Entry 5G32 (X-ray diffraction, 2.20 A resolution); this record covers chains B and C of the 6 polymer chains in the assembly.

Chain B:
Name: RAD14
From: Saccharomyces cerevisiae
UniProt: P28519 (RAD14_YEAST); residue numbers follow UniProt; this construct covers 188-306
Chain sequence (131 residues; numbered 187 to 317; the number before each row is that of its first residue):
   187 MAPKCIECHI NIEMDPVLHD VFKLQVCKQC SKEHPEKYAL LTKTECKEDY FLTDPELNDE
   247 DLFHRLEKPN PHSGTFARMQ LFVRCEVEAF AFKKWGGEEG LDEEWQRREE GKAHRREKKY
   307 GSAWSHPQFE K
Not modelled in the structure: 187, 303-317
Sequence notes: initiating methionine (187); expression tag (307-317)
Metal / ion sites: Zn2+: Cys191, Cys194, Cys213, Cys216
Curated features (UniProtKB/Swiss-Prot):
  - zinc finger: Cys191 to Cys216
  - binding site (Zn(2+)): Cys191, Cys194, Cys213, Cys216
  - mutagenesis: Val207 (V207M: In RAD14-2; loss of recognition of cyclobutane pyrimidine dimers), Cys216 (C216Y: In RAD14-2; loss of recognition of cyclobutane pyrimidine dimers)

Chain C:
Molecule: 15-nt DNA strand
From: Synthetic construct
Sequence (15 nucleotides; row label = number of the first residue in the row):
     1 GCTCTACXTC ATCAC
Not modelled in the structure: 15
Modified positions: 6FK ([(2R,3S,5R)-5-[2-azanyl-8-[ethanoyl(phenyl)amino]-6-oxidanylidene-3H-purin-9-yl]-3-oxidanyl-oxolan-2-yl]methyl dihydrogen phosphate) at position 8

Interface between chain B and chain C:
Residue-residue contacts (8):
  Thr239(B) - DC7(C)  hydrogen bond to the phosphate
  Thr239(B) - 6FK_8(C)  base contact
  Pro241(B) - DA6(C)  phosphate contact
  Pro241(B) - DC7(C)  phosphate contact
  Phe262(B) - DA14(C)  stacking on the base
  Arg294(B) - DT9(C)  salt bridge to the phosphate
  Arg301(B) - DT9(C)  phosphate contact
  Arg301(B) - DC10(C)  salt bridge to the phosphate
Other interface residues (no listed pair), chain B (6 interface residues in all): Thr261

Summary:
Chain B and chain C each contribute 6 residues to their interface, with 1 hydrogen bond, 2 salt bridges and 1
aromatic stacking contact. Among the polar pairs are Thr239(B)-DC7(C), Arg294(B)-DT9(C) and Arg301(B)-DC10(C).
Chain B is RAD14 (Saccharomyces cerevisiae) and chain C is a 15-nt DNA strand (Synthetic construct); the
structure, Structure of Rad14 in complex with acetylaminophenyl-guanine containing DNA, was determined by
X-ray diffraction, deposited together with 5G33, 5G34 and 5G35.
